Entry 9F0O (electron microscopy, 2.30 A resolution); this record covers chains C and J of the 12 polymer chains in the assembly.

Chain C:
Protein: Histone H2A type 1
From: Xenopus laevis
UniProtKB: P06897 (H2A1_XENLA); residues 10-119 here correspond to UniProt positions 11-120 (UniProt number = residue number + 1)
Chain sequence (110 residues; each row starts with the number of its first residue):
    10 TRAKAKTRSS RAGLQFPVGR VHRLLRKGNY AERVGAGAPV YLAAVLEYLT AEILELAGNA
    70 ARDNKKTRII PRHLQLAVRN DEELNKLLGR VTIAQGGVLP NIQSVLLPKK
Sequence notes: conflict Arg99 (Gly100 in P06897)

Chain J:
Molecule: 601 wisdom DNA
Sequence (147 nucleotides; row label = number of the first residue in the row; numbers below 1 keep their minus sign (DT-72 is residue -72)):
   -72 TCCGATGTAT ATATCTGACA CGTGCCTGGA GACTAGGGAG TAATCCCCTT GGCGGTTAAA
   -12 ACGCGGGGGA CAGCGCGTAC GTGCGTTTAA GCGGTGCTAG AGCTGTCTAC GACCAATTGA
    48 GCGGCCTCGG CACCGGGATT CTCGATA

Chain C / chain J interface:
Pairs across the interface (17):
  Arg11(C) with DA43(J), hydrogen bond to the base; DT44(J), hydrogen bond to the base
  Thr16(C) with DA47(J), sugar contact
  Arg29(C) with DG48(J), hydrogen bond to the phosphate; DC49(J), salt bridge to the phosphate
  Arg42(C) with DG38(J), phosphate contact; DA39(J), phosphate contact
  Val43(C) with DG38(J), sugar contact; DA39(J), hydrogen bond to the phosphate
  Gly44(C) with DG38(J), phosphate contact
  Ala45(C) with DG38(J), hydrogen bond to the phosphate
  Lys75(C) with DC58(J), phosphate contact; DA59(J), salt bridge to the phosphate
  Thr76(C) with DG57(J), hydrogen bond to the phosphate; DC58(J), hydrogen bond to the phosphate
  Arg77(C) with DG57(J), sugar contact; DC58(J), hydrogen bond to the phosphate
Also at the interface, not in a pair above, chain C (15 interface residues in all): Pro26, His31, Arg35, Glu41, Lys74

In short:
The interface between chain C and chain J involves 15 residues on one side and 10 on the other, with 8
hydrogen bonds and 2 salt bridges. Among the polar pairs are Arg11(C)-DA43(J), Arg11(C)-DT44(J) and
Arg29(C)-DG48(J).
Here chain C is Histone H2A type 1 (Xenopus laevis) and chain J is 601 wisdom DNA. Entry 9F0O (The molecular
basis and modulation of lamin-specific chromatin interaction) was determined by electron microscopy.
